Entry 6ASP (X-ray diffraction, 2.70 A resolution); this record covers chain A.

Chain A:
Protein: Endoplasmin
From: Canis lupus familiaris
Notes: fragment: GGGG linker, 328-337
Reference sequence: P41148 (ENPL_CANLF); residue numbers follow UniProt; this construct covers 69-286, 328-337
Chain sequence (233 residues; numbered 68 to 337; 37 numbers in that range are skipped by the numbering (no residue carries them; nothing is unmodelled there); the number before each row is that of its first residue):
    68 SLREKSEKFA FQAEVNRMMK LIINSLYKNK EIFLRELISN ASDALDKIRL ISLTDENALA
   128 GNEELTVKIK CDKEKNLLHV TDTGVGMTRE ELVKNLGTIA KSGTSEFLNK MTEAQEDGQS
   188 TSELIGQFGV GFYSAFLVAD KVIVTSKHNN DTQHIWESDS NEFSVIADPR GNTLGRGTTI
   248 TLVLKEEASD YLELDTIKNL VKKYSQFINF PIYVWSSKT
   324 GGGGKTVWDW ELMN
Unresolved in the structure: 68-73, 168-169, 181-186, 324-327
Sequence notes: expression tag (68); linker (324-327)
Curated features (UniProtKB/Swiss-Prot):
  - binding site (ATP): Asn107, Asp149, Asn162, Phe199
  - modified residue: Lys168 (N6-(2-hydroxyisobutyryl)lysine), Ser172 (Phosphoserine)
  - glycosylation (N-linked (GlcNAc...) asparagine): Asn107, Asn217
  - mutagenesis: Glu103 (E103A: Loss of ATPase activity)
Ligand contacts:
  - 3,6,9,12,15,18-hexaoxaicosane-1,20-diol (P33), molecule 1: Lys75, Lys208, Glu224, Ser225, Asp226, Glu229, Phe230, Ser231
  - 3,6,9,12,15,18-hexaoxaicosane-1,20-diol (P33), molecule 2: Lys75, Phe76, Ala77, Glu229
  - 3,6,9,12,15,18-hexaoxaicosane-1,20-diol (P33), molecule 3: Asn83, Met86, Lys87, Ile90, Asp226, Ser227, Asn228
  - 3,6,9,12,15,18-hexaoxaicosane-1,20-diol (P33), molecule 4: Asp110, Asp113, Lys114, Leu117
  - 3,6,9,12,15,18-hexaoxaicosane-1,20-diol (P33), molecule 5: Asn124, Gly128, Lys214, Asn216
  - 3,6,9,12,15,18-hexaoxaicosane-1,20-diol (P33), molecule 6: Gly128, Asn129, Asn239, Thr240, Leu241, Gly242
  - 3,6,9,12,15,18-hexaoxaicosane-1,20-diol (P33), molecule 7: Lys137, His146, Thr148, Thr246
  - 3,6,9,12,15,18-hexaoxaicosane-1,20-diol (P33), molecule 8: Lys137, Trp282, Trp333
  - 3,6,9,12,15,18-hexaoxaicosane-1,20-diol (P33), molecule 9: His146, Ile210, Thr212, Arg237, Thr240, Thr246, Thr248
  - 3,6,9,12,15,18-hexaoxaicosane-1,20-diol (P33), molecule 10: Lys214, Asn216, Asp218, Thr219
  - 3,6,9,12,15,18-hexaoxaicosane-1,20-diol (P33), molecule 11: Asp257, Asp262, Thr263
  - 3,6,9,12,15,18-hexaoxaicosane-1,20-diol (P33), molecule 12: Ile275, Asn276, Phe277, Pro278, Leu335, Asn337
  - V2C (methyl 3-chloro-2-(2-(1-(2-ethoxybenzyl)-1 H-imidazol-2-yl)ethyl)-4,6-dihydroxybenzoate): Leu104, Asn107, Ala108, Ala111, Lys114, Asp149, Val152, Gly153, Met154, Asn162, Leu163, Ile166, Gly196, Val197, Phe199, Tyr200, Thr245, Ile247
What the authors report for this chain:
  - binding site for V2C: Asp149, Thr245

In short:
Bound to chain A: 12 copies of 3,6,9,12,15,18-hexaoxaicosane-1,20-diol and compound V2C. Curated annotation
(UniProt) lists 4 ATP-binding residues and one mutagenesis site. From the paper: a binding site for V2C at
Asp149 and Thr245.
Chain A is Endoplasmin (Canis lupus familiaris); the structure, Structure of Grp94 with methyl
3-chloro-2-(2-(1-(2-ethoxybenzyl)-1 H-imidazol-2-yl)ethyl)-4,6-dihydroxybenzoate, a Grp94-selective inhibitor
and promising therapeutic lead for treating ..., was determined by X-ray diffraction, deposited together with
6ASQ.
